4CVI - chain A; structure by X-ray diffraction, 2.10 A resolution.

== Chain A ==
Name: Cytochrome C peroxidase, mitochondrial
Organism: Saccharomyces cerevisiae
Notes: EC 1.11.1.5
UniProt: D6VXC7 (CCPR_YEAST); residues 3-294 here correspond to UniProt positions 70-361 (UniProt number = residue number + 67)
Chain sequence (294 residues; each row starts with the number of its first residue):
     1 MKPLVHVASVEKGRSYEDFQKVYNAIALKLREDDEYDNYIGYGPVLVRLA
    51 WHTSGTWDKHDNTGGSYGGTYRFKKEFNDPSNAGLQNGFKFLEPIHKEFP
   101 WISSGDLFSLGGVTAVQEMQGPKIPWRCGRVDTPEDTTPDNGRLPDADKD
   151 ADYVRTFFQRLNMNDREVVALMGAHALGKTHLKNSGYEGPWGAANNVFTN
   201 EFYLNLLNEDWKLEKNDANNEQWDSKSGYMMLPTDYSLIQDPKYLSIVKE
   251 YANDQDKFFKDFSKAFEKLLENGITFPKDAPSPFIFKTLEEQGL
Not modelled in the structure: 1-2
Construct notes: expression tag (1-2)
Bound ions: heme Fe near His175 (its only coordinating residue here)
Residues lining bound ligands: heme (HEM): Pro44, Val45, Val47, Arg48, Trp51, Pro145, Asp146, Ala147, Val154, Phe158, Leu171, Met172, Ala174, His175, Leu177, Gly178, Lys179, Thr180, His181, Asn184, Ser185, Tyr187, Trp191, Leu232, Thr234, Phe262, Phe266
From the paper describing this entry:
  - heme coordination: His175
  - contacts within the chain: His175-Asp235 (hydrogen bond), Trp191-Asp235 (hydrogen bond)
  - conformationally variable residues (side-chain flip): Arg48
  - catalytic residues: Arg48 (proposed by the authors, not directly observed)

== Overview ==
Bound to chain A: heme. From the paper: the catalytic residue Arg48; heme coordination by His175.
Chain A is Cytochrome C peroxidase, mitochondrial (Saccharomyces cerevisiae); the structure, Neutron Structure
of Ferric Cytochrome c Peroxidase - Deuterium exchanged at room temperature, was determined by X-ray
diffraction together with 4CVJ from the same study.
